PDB entry 7XIL | X-ray diffraction, 2.91 A resolution | chains A and L of the 3 polymer chains in the assembly

# Chain A
Name: Spike protein S1
Source organism: Severe acute respiratory syndrome coronavirus 2
Reference sequence: P0DTC2 (SPIKE_SARS2); residue numbers follow UniProt; this construct covers 319-537
Sequence (227 residues; each row starts with the number of its first residue):
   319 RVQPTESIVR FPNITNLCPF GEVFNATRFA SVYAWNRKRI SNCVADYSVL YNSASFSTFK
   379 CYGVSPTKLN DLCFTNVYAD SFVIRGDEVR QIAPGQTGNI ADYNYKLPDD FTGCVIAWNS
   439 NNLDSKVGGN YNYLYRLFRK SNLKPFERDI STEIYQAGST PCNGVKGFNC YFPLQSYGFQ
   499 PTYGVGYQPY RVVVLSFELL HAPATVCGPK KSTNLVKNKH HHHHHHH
Not modelled in the structure: 319-332, 518-520, 529-545
Differences from the reference sequence: variant Asn417 (Lys in P0DTC2), Lys484 (Glu in P0DTC2), Tyr501 (Asn in P0DTC2); expression tag (538-545)
UniProt features mapped onto this chain:
  - region: Arg403 to Asp405 (Integrin-binding motif), Asn448 to Phe456 (Immunodominant HLA epitope recognized by the CD8+)
  - glycosylation: Thr323 (O-linked (GalNAc) threonine), Ser325 (O-linked (HexNAc...) serine), Asn331 (N-linked (GlcNAc...) (complex) asparagine), Asn343 (N-linked (GlcNAc...) (complex) asparagine)
  - natural variant: Gly339 (G339D: In strain: Omicron/BA.1, Omicron/BA.2 and 4 more; G339H: In strain: Omicron/BA.2.75, Omicron/XBB.1.5 and 1 more), Arg346 (R346K: In strain: Mu/B.1.621; R346T: In strain: Omicron/BQ.1.1, Omicron/XBB.1.5 and 1 more), Leu368 (L368I: In strain: Omicron/XBB.1.5, Omicron/EG.5.1), Ser371 (S371F: In strain: Omicron/BA.2, Omicron/BA.2.12.1 and 6 more; S371L: In strain: Omicron/BA.1), Ser373 (S373P: In strain: Omicron/BA.1, Omicron/BA.2 and 7 more), Ser375 (S375F: In strain: Omicron/BA.1, Omicron/BA.2 and 7 more), Thr376 (T376A: In strain: Omicron/BA.2, Omicron/BA.2.12.1 and 5 more), Asp405 (D405N: In strain: Omicron/BA.2, Omicron/BA.2.12.1 and 6 more), Arg408 (R408S: In strain: Omicron/BA.2, Omicron/BA.2.12.1 and 6 more), Asn417 (K417N: In strain: Beta/B.1.351, Omicron/BA.1 and 8 more; this construct carries the variant), Asn440 (N440K: In strain: Omicron/BA.1, Omicron/BA.2 and 7 more), Lys444 (K444T: In strain: Omicron/BQ.1.1), 16 further natural variant entries in UniProt
  - mutagenesis: Asn331 (N331Q: Reduced viral infectivity), Asn343 (N343Q: Reduced viral infectivity), Leu452 (L452R: Increased resistance to neutralizing antibodies. Decreases HLA binding to NF9 epitope. Increased binding affinity to human ACE2), Tyr453 (Y453F: Decreased HLA binding to NF9 epitope. Increased binding affinity to human ACE2), Ala475 (A475V: Increased resistance to neutralizing antibodies), Val483 (V483A: Increased resistance to neutralizing antibodies), Phe490 (F490L: Increased resistance to neutralizing antibodies and human covalescent sera neutralization), Gln493 (Q493N: Reduced host ACE2-binding affinity in vitro; Q493Y: Reduced host ACE2-binding affinity in vitro), His519 (H519P: Increased resistance to human covalescent sera neutralization)
Disulfides: Cys336-Cys361, Cys379-Cys432, Cys391-Cys525, Cys480-Cys488
Covalently attached groups: N-acetylglucosamine (NAG) linked to Asn343

# Chain L
Name: B38 Fab light chain
Source organism: Homo sapiens
Notes: antibody fragment or engineered binder
Sequence (219 residues; numbered -1 to 217; the number before each row is that of its first residue; numbers below 1 keep their minus sign (Gly-1 is residue -1)):
    -1 GDDIVMTQSP SFLSASVGDR VTITCRASQG IPSSYLAWYQ QKPGKAPKLL IYAASTLQSG
    59 VPSRFSGSGS GTEFTLTISS LQPEDFATYY CQQLNSYPPY TFGQGTKLEI KRTVAAPSVF
   119 IFPPSDEQLK SGTASVVCLL NNFYPREAKV QWKVDNALQS GNSQESVTEQ DSKDSTYSLS
   179 STLTLSKADY EKHKVYACEV THQGLSSPVT KSFNRGECS
Not modelled in the structure: -1, 217
Disulfides: Cys23-Cys89, Cys136-Cys196

# How chain A and chain L interact
Residue-residue contacts - 15 pairs, chain A then chain L:
  Arg403(A) with Tyr33(L), hydrogen bond; Asn93(L), hydrogen bond (side chain-backbone); Ser94(L), hydrogen bond
  Arg408(A) with Tyr95(L), hydrogen bond
  Asn417(A) with Ser94(L)
  Tyr453(A) with Ser94(L)
  Gln493(A) with Ser32(L)
  Tyr501(A) with Gly28(L); Ile29(L); Pro30(L)
  Gly502(A) with Gly28(L), hydrogen bond (backbone-backbone)
  Tyr505(A) with Ile2(L); Pro30(L); Tyr33(L), hydrophobic; Asn93(L), hydrogen bond
Other interface residues (no listed pair), chain A (11 interface residues in all): Gln409, Thr415, Thr500
Other interface residues (no listed pair), chain L (11 interface residues in all): Gln27, Ser31

# Overview
Chain A and chain L each contribute 11 residues to their interface, with 6 hydrogen bonds. Polar pairs include
Arg403(A)-Tyr33(L), Arg403(A)-Asn93(L) and Arg403(A)-Ser94(L). N-acetylglucosamine is covalently linked to
Asn343(A). Curated annotation (UniProt) lists 9 mutagenesis sites on chain A.
Here chain A is Spike protein S1 (Severe acute respiratory syndrome coronavirus 2) and chain L is B38 Fab
light chain (Homo sapiens). Entry 7XIL (SARS-CoV-2-Beta-RBD and B38-GWP/P-VK antibody complex) was determined
by X-ray diffraction.
